5T4E - chains A and B; structure by X-ray diffraction, 1.77 A resolution.

== Chain A (and B) ==
Molecule: Dipeptidyl peptidase 4
Source organism: Homo sapiens
Notes: EC 3.4.14.5; chain B of this document is another copy of the same molecule, construct and numbering; everything in this record applies to it too
Reference sequence: P27487 (DPP4_HUMAN); numbering as in UniProt (aligned over 40-766)
Amino-acid sequence (728 residues; row label = number of the first residue in the row):
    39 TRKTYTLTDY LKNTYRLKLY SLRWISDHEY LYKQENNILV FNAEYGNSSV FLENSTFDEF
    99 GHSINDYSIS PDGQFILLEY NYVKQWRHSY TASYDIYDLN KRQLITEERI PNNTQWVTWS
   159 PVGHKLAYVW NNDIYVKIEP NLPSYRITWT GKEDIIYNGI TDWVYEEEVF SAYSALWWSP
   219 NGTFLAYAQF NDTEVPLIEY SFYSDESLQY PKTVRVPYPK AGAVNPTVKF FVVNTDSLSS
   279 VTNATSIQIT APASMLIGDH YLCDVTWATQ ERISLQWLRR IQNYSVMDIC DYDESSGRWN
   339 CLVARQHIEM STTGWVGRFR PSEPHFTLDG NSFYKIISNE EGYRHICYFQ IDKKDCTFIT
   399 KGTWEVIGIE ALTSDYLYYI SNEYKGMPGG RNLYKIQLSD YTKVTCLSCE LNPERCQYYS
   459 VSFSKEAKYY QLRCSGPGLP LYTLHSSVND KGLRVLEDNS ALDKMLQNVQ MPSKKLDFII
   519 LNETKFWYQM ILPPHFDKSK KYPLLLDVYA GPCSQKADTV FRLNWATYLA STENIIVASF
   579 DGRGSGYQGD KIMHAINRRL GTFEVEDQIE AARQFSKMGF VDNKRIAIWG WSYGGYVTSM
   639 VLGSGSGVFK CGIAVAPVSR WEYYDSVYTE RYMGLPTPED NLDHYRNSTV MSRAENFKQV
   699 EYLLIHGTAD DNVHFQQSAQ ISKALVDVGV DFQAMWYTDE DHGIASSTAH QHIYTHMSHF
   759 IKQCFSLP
Disulfides: Cys-328/Cys-339, Cys-385/Cys-394, Cys-444/Cys-447, Cys-454/Cys-472, Cys-649/Cys-762
Glycans and other covalent adducts: N-acetylglucosamine (NAG) linked to Asn-85, Asn-150, Asn-219, Asn-229, Asn-281, Asn-321
Sequence notes: expression tag (39)
Metal / ion sites: Na+: Gly-490, Leu-491 (shared with Leu-276(B), Val-279(B) of chain B)
Residues lining bound ligands: 19a (75L; 2-[(3R)-3-aminopiperidin-1-yl]-3-(but-2-yn-1-yl)-6-[(4-methylquinazolin-2-yl)methyl]-6,7,8,9-tetrahydropyrimido[2,1-b]purin-4(3H)-one): Arg-125, Glu-205, Glu-206, Phe-357, Tyr-547, Trp-627, Trp-629, Ser-630, Tyr-631, Gly-632, Val-656, Tyr-662, Tyr-666, Asn-710, Val-711, Tyr-752
UniProt features mapped onto this chain:
  - active site (Charge relay system): Ser-630, Asp-708, His-740
  - glycosylation (N-linked (GlcNAc...) asparagine): Asn-85, Asn-92, Asn-150, Asn-219, Asn-229, Asn-281, Asn-321, Asn-520, Asn-685
  - mutagenesis: Asn-85 (N85A: Does not inhibit dipeptidyl peptidase activity, interaction with ADA and homodimer formation), Asn-92 (N92A: Does not inhibit dipeptidyl peptidase activity, interaction with ADA and homodimer formation), Asn-150 (N150A: Does not inhibit dipeptidyl peptidase activity, interaction with ADA and homodimer formation), Glu-205 (E205K: Inhibits dipeptidyl peptidase activity), Glu-206 (E206L: Inhibits dipeptidyl peptidase activity), Asn-219 (N219A: Does not inhibit dipeptidyl peptidase activity, interaction with ADA and homodimer formation), Asn-229 (N229A: Does not inhibit dipeptidyl peptidase activity, interaction with ADA and homodimer formation), Asn-281 (N281A: Does not inhibit dipeptidyl peptidase activity, interaction with ADA and homodimer formation), Asn-321 (N321A: Does not inhibit dipeptidyl peptidase activity, interaction with ADA and homodimer formation), Asn-520 (N520A: Does not inhibit dipeptidyl peptidase activity, interaction with ADA and homodimer formation), Asn-685 (N685A: Does not inhibit dipeptidyl peptidase activity, interaction with ADA and homodimer formation), His-750 (H750A: Inhibits weakly homodimerization and dipeptidyl peptidase activity ...)

== Chain A / chain B interface ==
Residue-residue contacts (114):
  Pro-234(A) / Tyr-248(B)
  Leu-235(A) / Tyr-248(B)
  Ile-236(A) / Pro-249(B)
  Glu-237(A) / Ser-239(B)
  Glu-237(A) / Thr-251(B)  hydrogen bond
  Glu-237(A) / Arg-253(B)  salt bridge
  Tyr-238(A) / Ser-239(B)
  Ser-239(A) / Glu-237(B)
  Ser-239(A) / Tyr-238(B)
  Tyr-241(A) / Phe-713(B)
  Tyr-241(A) / Gln-714(B)
  Tyr-241(A) / Ala-717(B)  hydrophobic
  Tyr-241(A) / Gln-718(B)  hydrogen bond (backbone-side chain)
  Ser-242(A) / Gln-718(B)  hydrogen bond (backbone-side chain)
  Ser-242(A) / Lys-721(B)  hydrogen bond (backbone-side chain)
  Asp-243(A) / Gln-718(B)  hydrogen bond (backbone-side chain)
  Glu-244(A) / Arg-658(B)  salt bridge
  Glu-244(A) / Tyr-661(B)  hydrogen bond (backbone-side chain)
  Glu-244(A) / Thr-687(B)
  Glu-244(A) / Met-689(B)
  Glu-244(A) / Gln-718(B)
  Ser-245(A) / Arg-658(B)
  Leu-246(A) / Tyr-661(B)
  Leu-246(A) / Gln-714(B)  hydrogen bond (backbone-side chain)
  Gln-247(A) / Lys-258(B)
  Gln-247(A) / Ala-259(B)  hydrogen bond (side chain-backbone)
  Gln-247(A) / Glu-660(B)  hydrogen bond (side chain-backbone)
  Gln-247(A) / Tyr-661(B)
  Gln-247(A) / Gln-714(B)  hydrogen bond (backbone-side chain)
  Tyr-248(A) / Pro-234(B)
  Tyr-248(A) / Leu-235(B)
  Tyr-248(A) / Tyr-256(B)  hydrogen bond (side chain-backbone)
  Tyr-248(A) / Pro-257(B)
  Tyr-248(A) / Lys-258(B)  hydrogen bond (side chain-backbone)
  Tyr-248(A) / Ala-261(B)
  Pro-249(A) / Ile-236(B)
  Pro-249(A) / Gln-714(B)
  Thr-251(A) / Glu-237(B)  hydrogen bond
  Arg-253(A) / Glu-237(B)  salt bridge
  Arg-253(A) / Arg-253(B)
  Tyr-256(A) / Tyr-248(B)  hydrogen bond (backbone-side chain)
  Pro-257(A) / Tyr-248(B)
  Lys-258(A) / Gln-247(B)
  Lys-258(A) / Tyr-248(B)  hydrogen bond (backbone-side chain)
  Ala-259(A) / Gln-247(B)  hydrogen bond (backbone-side chain)
  Ala-261(A) / Tyr-248(B)
  Arg-658(A) / Glu-244(B)  salt bridge
  Arg-658(A) / Ser-245(B)
  Glu-660(A) / Gln-247(B)  hydrogen bond (backbone-side chain)
  Tyr-661(A) / Glu-244(B)  hydrogen bond (side chain-backbone)
  Tyr-661(A) / Leu-246(B)
  Tyr-661(A) / Gln-247(B)
  Thr-687(A) / Glu-244(B)
  Met-689(A) / Glu-244(B)
  Leu-702(A) / Trp-734(B)  hydrophobic
  Phe-713(A) / Tyr-241(B)
  Phe-713(A) / Trp-734(B)  hydrophobic
  Gln-714(A) / Tyr-241(B)
  Gln-714(A) / Leu-246(B)
  Gln-714(A) / Gln-247(B)  hydrogen bond (side chain-backbone)
  Gln-714(A) / Pro-249(B)
  Ser-716(A) / Trp-734(B)
  Ala-717(A) / Tyr-241(B)  hydrophobic
  Ala-717(A) / Thr-736(B)  hydrogen bond (backbone-side chain)
  Gln-718(A) / Tyr-241(B)  hydrogen bond (side chain-backbone)
  Gln-718(A) / Ser-242(B)  hydrogen bond (side chain-backbone)
  Gln-718(A) / Asp-243(B)
  Gln-718(A) / Glu-244(B)
  Ser-720(A) / Trp-734(B)  hydrogen bond
  Ser-720(A) / Thr-736(B)  hydrogen bond
  Lys-721(A) / Ser-242(B)  hydrogen bond (side chain-backbone)
  Lys-721(A) / Thr-736(B)
  Lys-721(A) / Asp-737(B)
  Val-724(A) / Tyr-735(B)  hydrophobic
  Val-724(A) / Thr-746(B)
  Val-724(A) / Ala-747(B)  hydrophobic
  Val-724(A) / His-750(B)
  Asp-725(A) / Thr-746(B)  hydrogen bond
  Val-728(A) / His-750(B)  hydrogen bond (backbone-side chain)
  Asp-729(A) / His-750(B)
  Asp-729(A) / His-754(B)  salt bridge
  Asp-729(A) / His-757(B)  salt bridge
  Phe-730(A) / Met-733(B)
  Phe-730(A) / His-750(B)
  Phe-730(A) / His-754(B)
  Gln-731(A) / His-754(B)
  Ala-732(A) / Ala-732(B)
  Ala-732(A) / Met-733(B)  hydrophobic
  Ala-732(A) / Trp-734(B)  hydrophobic
  Met-733(A) / Phe-730(B)
  Met-733(A) / Trp-734(B)
  Trp-734(A) / Phe-713(B)
  Trp-734(A) / Ser-716(B)
  Trp-734(A) / Ala-717(B)
  Trp-734(A) / Ser-720(B)  hydrogen bond
  Trp-734(A) / Ala-732(B)  hydrophobic
  Trp-734(A) / Met-733(B)
  Trp-734(A) / Trp-734(B)
  Tyr-735(A) / Val-724(B)  hydrophobic
  Thr-736(A) / Ala-717(B)  hydrogen bond (side chain-backbone)
  Thr-736(A) / Ser-720(B)  hydrogen bond
  Thr-736(A) / Lys-721(B)
  Asp-737(A) / Lys-721(B)
  Thr-746(A) / Val-724(B)
  Thr-746(A) / Asp-725(B)  hydrogen bond
  Ala-747(A) / Val-724(B)  hydrophobic
  His-750(A) / Val-724(B)
  His-750(A) / Val-728(B)  hydrogen bond (side chain-backbone)
  His-750(A) / Asp-729(B)
  His-750(A) / Phe-730(B)
  His-754(A) / Asp-729(B)  salt bridge
  His-754(A) / Phe-730(B)
  His-754(A) / Gln-731(B)
  His-757(A) / Asp-729(B)
Also at the interface, not in a pair above, chain A (53 interface residues in all): Leu-723
Also at the interface, not in a pair above, chain B (52 interface residues in all): Leu-702

== Overview ==
53 residues of chain A face 52 of chain B across their interface; the contacts include 32 hydrogen bonds and 7
salt bridges. Polar contacts include Glu-237(A)/Arg-253(B), Glu-244(A)/Arg-658(B) and Asp-729(A)/His-754(B).
Ligands of chain A: 19a.
Chain A and chain B are both Dipeptidyl peptidase 4 (Homo sapiens); the structure, Human DPP4 in complex with
ligand 19a, was determined by X-ray diffraction together with 5T4B, 5T4F and 5T4H from the same study.
